PDB entry 9MYL | X-ray diffraction, 3.18 A resolution | chains H and L of the 3 polymer chains in the assembly

== Chain H ==
Name: Anti-sperm antibody OBF13 heavy chain
From: Mus musculus
Notes: antibody fragment or engineered binder
Amino-acid sequence (217 residues; each row starts with the number of its first residue):
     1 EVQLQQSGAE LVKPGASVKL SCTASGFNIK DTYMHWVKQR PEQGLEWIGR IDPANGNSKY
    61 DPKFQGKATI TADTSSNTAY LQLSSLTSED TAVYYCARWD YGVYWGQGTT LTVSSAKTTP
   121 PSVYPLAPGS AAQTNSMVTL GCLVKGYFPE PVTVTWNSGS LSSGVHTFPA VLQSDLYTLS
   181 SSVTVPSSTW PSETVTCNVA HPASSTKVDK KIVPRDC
Disordered / not traced: 129-135, 216-217
Disulfide bonds: Cys-22/Cys-96

== Chain L ==
Name: Anti-sperm antibody OBF13 light chain
From: Mus musculus
Notes: antibody fragment or engineered binder
Amino-acid sequence (213 residues; each row starts with the number of its first residue):
     1 DIVLTQSQKF MSTSVGDRVS VTCKASQNVD TNVAWYQQKP GQSPKALIYS ASYRYSGVPD
    61 RFTGSGSGTD FTLTISNVQS EDLAEYFCQQ YNSYPYTFGG GTKLEIKADA APTVSIFPPS
   121 SEQLTSGGAS VVCFLNNFYP KDINVKWKID GSERQNGVLN SWTDQDSKDS TYSMSSTLTL
   181 TKDEYERHNS YTCEATHKTS TSPIVKSFNR NEC
Disordered / not traced: 210-213
Disulfide bonds: Cys-23/Cys-88

== Chain H / chain L interface ==
Pairs across the interface (48; chain H residue first):
  Gln-39(H) with Gln-38(L), hydrogen bond
  Leu-45(H) with Phe-87(L), hydrophobic; Phe-98(L), hydrophobic
  Trp-47(H) with Pro-95(L), hydrophobic; Tyr-96(L)
  Arg-50(H) with Tyr-94(L), hydrogen bond; Tyr-96(L)
  Lys-59(H) with Tyr-94(L)
  Asp-61(H) with Pro-95(L)
  Tyr-95(H) with Gln-38(L), hydrogen bond; Gln-42(L), hydrogen bond (side chain-backbone); Ser-43(L)
  Trp-99(H) with Gln-89(L); Tyr-91(L), hydrophobic; Tyr-96(L), hydrophobic
  Tyr-101(H) with Tyr-49(L), hydrogen bond
  Gly-102(H) with Tyr-55(L)
  Val-103(H) with Tyr-36(L); Ala-46(L), hydrophobic
  Trp-105(H) with Tyr-36(L), hydrophobic; Ser-43(L); Pro-44(L), hydrogen bond (side chain-backbone)
  Gly-106(H) with Ser-43(L), hydrogen bond (backbone-side chain)
  Val-123(H) with Glu-122(L)
  Tyr-124(H) with Glu-122(L); Gln-123(L); Ser-126(L), hydrogen bond
  Pro-125(H) with Ser-120(L), hydrogen bond (backbone-side chain)
  Leu-126(H) with Phe-117(L); Val-132(L), hydrophobic
  Ala-127(H) with Phe-117(L); Pro-118(L)
  Pro-128(H) with Phe-117(L)
  Thr-139(H) with Ser-115(L); Phe-117(L)
  Leu-143(H) with Ser-130(L)
  His-166(H) with Asn-136(L); Ser-173(L), hydrogen bond
  Phe-168(H) with Phe-134(L), hydrophobic; Ser-161(L); Ser-173(L); Met-174(L); Ser-175(L)
  Pro-169(H) with Ser-161(L), hydrogen bond (backbone-side chain); Trp-162(L)
  Ser-181(H) with Phe-134(L)
  Ser-182(H) with Phe-134(L)
  Lys-210(H) with Glu-122(L), salt bridge
Interface residues without a listed pair, chain H (35 interface residues in all): His-35, Val-37, Glu-46, Pro-62, Lys-63, Leu-140, Gly-141, Ser-180
Interface residues without a listed pair, chain L (34 interface residues in all): Asp-1, Arg-54, Thr-163

== Overview ==
35 residues of chain H face 34 of chain L across their interface; the contacts include 11 hydrogen bonds and 1
salt bridge. Polar pairs include Lys-210(H)/Glu-122(L), Gln-39(H)/Gln-38(L) and Arg-50(H)/Tyr-94(L).
Chain H is Anti-sperm antibody OBF13 heavy chain and chain L is Anti-sperm antibody OBF13 light chain, both
from Mus musculus; the structure, Fertilization IZUMO1 Protein Ectodomain in Complex with Anti-sperm Antibody
OBF13, was determined by X-ray diffraction, deposited together with 9MYM.
